PDB entry 4ITN | X-ray diffraction, 2.19 A resolution | chain A

# Chain A
Molecule: Tetraacyldisaccharide 4'-kinase
Source organism: Aquifex aeolicus
Notes: EC 2.7.1.130
Reference sequence: O67572 (LPXK_AQUAE); numbering as in UniProt (aligned over 1-315)
Chain sequence (315 residues; row label = number of the first residue in the row):
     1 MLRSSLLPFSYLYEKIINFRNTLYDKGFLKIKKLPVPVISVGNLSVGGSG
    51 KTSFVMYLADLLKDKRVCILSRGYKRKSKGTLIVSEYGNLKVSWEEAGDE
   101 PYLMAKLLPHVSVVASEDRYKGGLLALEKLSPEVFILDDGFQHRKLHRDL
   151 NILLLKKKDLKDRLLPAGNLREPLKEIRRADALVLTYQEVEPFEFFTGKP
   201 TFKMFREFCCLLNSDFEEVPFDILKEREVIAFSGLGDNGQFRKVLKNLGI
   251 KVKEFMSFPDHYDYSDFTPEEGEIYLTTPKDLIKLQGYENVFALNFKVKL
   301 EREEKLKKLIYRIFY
Unresolved in the structure: 1-3
Swiss-Prot annotation at these positions:
  - binding site (ATP): Ser-45 to Thr-52
Reported in the primary citation:
  - conformationally variable residues (loop rearrangement): Gly-48, Ser-49, Gly-50
  - binding site for chloride ion: Gly-48, Gly-50
  - mutagenesis - S53A, D99E (78-fold), D99N, E100A, E100D (1400-fold), E100Q, D138A, D138N, D139A (8100-fold), D139N (510-fold), D260A (53-fold), H261A (850-fold): decreased catalytic activity
  - catalytic residues: Lys-51, Asp-99, Asp-138, Asp-139, His-261
  - catalytic residues: Thr-52, Glu-100 (proposed by the authors, not directly observed)
  - mutagenesis - S49A: unchanged catalytic activity
  - mutagenesis - K51A (3000-fold), T52A (3000-fold), Y74A (180-fold), D99A (2600-fold): decreased catalytic activity on ATP/Mg2+

# Overview
From UniProt: 8 ATP-binding residues. The paper reports catalytic residues Lys-51, Asp-99 and Asp-138 among
others; S53A, D99E and D99N, among others, reduce catalytic activity; 17 substitutions were tested in all.
Chain A is Tetraacyldisaccharide 4'-kinase (Aquifex aeolicus); the structure, Crystal structure of "compact
P-loop" LpxK from Aquifex aeolicus in complex with chloride at 2.2 angstrom ..., was determined by X-ray
diffraction together with 4ITL and 4ITM from the same study.
